Entry 1OBU (X-ray diffraction, 2.00 A resolution); this record covers chains A and B.

== Chain A (and B) ==
Molecule: Crustacyanin C1 subunit
Source organism: Homarus gammarus
Notes: chain B of this document is another copy of the same molecule, construct and numbering; everything in this record applies to it too
UniProtKB: P80029 (CRC1_HOMGA); residue numbers follow UniProt; this construct covers 1-181
Sequence (181 residues; row label = number of the first residue in the row):
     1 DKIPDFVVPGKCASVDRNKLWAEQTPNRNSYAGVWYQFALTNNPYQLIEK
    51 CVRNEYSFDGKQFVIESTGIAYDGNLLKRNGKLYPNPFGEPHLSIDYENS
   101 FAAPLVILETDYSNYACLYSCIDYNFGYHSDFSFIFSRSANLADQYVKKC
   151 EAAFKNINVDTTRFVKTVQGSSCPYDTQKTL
Sequence notes: conflict Glu-66 (Lys in P80029)
Cystine bridges: Cys-12/Cys-121, Cys-51/Cys-173, Cys-117/Cys-150

== Chain A / chain B interface ==
Residue-residue contacts (46; chain A residue first):
  Asn-43(A) / Asn-125(B)  hydrogen bond (backbone-side chain)
  Pro-44(A) / Tyr-124(B)
  Pro-44(A) / Asn-125(B)  hydrogen bond (backbone-backbone)
  Pro-44(A) / Phe-126(B)  hydrophobic
  Tyr-45(A) / Tyr-45(B)
  Tyr-45(A) / Ile-122(B)  hydrophobic
  Tyr-45(A) / Tyr-124(B)  hydrophobic
  Gln-46(A) / Asn-125(B)  hydrogen bond (backbone-side chain)
  Tyr-72(A) / Asn-125(B)
  Asn-80(A) / Phe-88(B)
  Gly-81(A) / Phe-88(B)
  Lys-82(A) / Pro-87(B)
  Lys-82(A) / Phe-88(B)
  Tyr-84(A) / Pro-87(B)
  Pro-87(A) / Lys-82(B)
  Pro-87(A) / Tyr-84(B)
  Pro-87(A) / Asp-96(B)
  Phe-88(A) / Asn-80(B)
  Phe-88(A) / Gly-81(B)
  Phe-88(A) / Lys-82(B)
  Phe-88(A) / Asp-96(B)
  Phe-88(A) / Tyr-97(B)
  Phe-88(A) / Glu-98(B)
  Glu-90(A) / Glu-98(B)
  Glu-90(A) / Asn-99(B)  hydrogen bond
  Asp-96(A) / Pro-87(B)
  Asp-96(A) / Phe-88(B)
  Tyr-97(A) / Phe-88(B)
  Glu-98(A) / Phe-88(B)
  Glu-98(A) / Glu-90(B)
  Asn-99(A) / Glu-90(B)  hydrogen bond (backbone-side chain)
  Ser-100(A) / Pro-104(B)
  Phe-101(A) / Ala-102(B)
  Phe-101(A) / Ile-122(B)  hydrophobic
  Ala-102(A) / Phe-101(B)
  Ala-102(A) / Ala-102(B)  hydrogen bond (backbone-backbone)
  Pro-104(A) / Ser-100(B)
  Ile-122(A) / Phe-101(B)  hydrophobic
  Tyr-124(A) / Pro-44(B)
  Tyr-124(A) / Tyr-45(B)  hydrophobic
  Asn-125(A) / Asn-43(B)  hydrogen bond (side chain-backbone)
  Asn-125(A) / Pro-44(B)  hydrogen bond (backbone-backbone)
  Asn-125(A) / Gln-46(B)  hydrogen bond (side chain-backbone)
  Asn-125(A) / Leu-47(B)
  Asn-125(A) / Tyr-72(B)
  Phe-126(A) / Pro-44(B)  hydrophobic
Other interface residues (no listed pair), chain A (27 interface residues in all): Arg-17, Leu-47, Ala-103
Other interface residues (no listed pair), chain B (27 interface residues in all): Ala-103, Asp-123

== Overview ==
The chain A/chain B interface involves 27 residues from each chain, with 9 hydrogen bonds. Polar pairs include
Asn-43(A)/Asn-125(B), Gln-46(A)/Asn-125(B) and Glu-90(A)/Asn-99(B).
Both chains are Crustacyanin C1 subunit (Homarus gammarus). Entry 1OBU (Apocrustacyanin C1 crystals grown in
space and earth using vapour diffusion geometry) was determined by X-ray diffraction (same publication as
1OBQ).
